PDB entry 1Z50 | X-ray diffraction, 2.80 A resolution | chain A

# Chain A
Molecule: Hemagglutinin-neuraminidase
From: Simian virus 5
Notes: EC 3.2.1.18; fragment: Extracellular domain
UniProtKB: P04850 (HEMA_SV5); numbering as in UniProt (aligned over 37-565)
Amino-acid sequence (532 residues; row label = number of the first residue in the row):
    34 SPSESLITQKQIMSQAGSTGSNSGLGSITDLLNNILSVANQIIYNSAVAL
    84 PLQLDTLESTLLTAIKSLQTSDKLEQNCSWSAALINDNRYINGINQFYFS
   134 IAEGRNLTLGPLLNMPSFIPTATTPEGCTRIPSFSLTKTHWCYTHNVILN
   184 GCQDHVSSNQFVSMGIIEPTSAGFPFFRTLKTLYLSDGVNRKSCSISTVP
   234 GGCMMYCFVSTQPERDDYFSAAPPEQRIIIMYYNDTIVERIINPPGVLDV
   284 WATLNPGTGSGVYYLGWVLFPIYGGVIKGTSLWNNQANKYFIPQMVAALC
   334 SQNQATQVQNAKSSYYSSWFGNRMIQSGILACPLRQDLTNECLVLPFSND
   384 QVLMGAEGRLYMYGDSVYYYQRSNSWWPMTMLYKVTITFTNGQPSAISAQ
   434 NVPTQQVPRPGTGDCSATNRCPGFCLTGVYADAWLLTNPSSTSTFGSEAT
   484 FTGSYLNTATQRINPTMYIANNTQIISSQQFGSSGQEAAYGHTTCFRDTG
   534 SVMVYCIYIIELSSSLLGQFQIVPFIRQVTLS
Disordered / not traced: 34-117
Cystine bridges: Cys161-Cys185, Cys175-Cys236, Cys227-Cys240, Cys365-Cys375, Cys448-Cys458, Cys528-Cys539
Covalently attached groups: N-acetylglucosamine (NAG) linked to Asn267, Asn504
Modified positions: Asn139 (glycosylation site)
Sequence notes: cloning artifact (34-36)
Metal / ion sites: Ca2+: Asp250, Ser253, Ala255, Ala285
Small-molecule neighbours: 2-deoxy-2,3-dehydro-N-acetyl-neuraminic acid (DAN): Arg163, Ile164, Ser226, Phe241, Glu247, Tyr251, Asn288, Tyr306, Phe353, Glu390, Arg405, Asn407, Gly461, Arg495, Tyr523
Swiss-Prot annotation at these positions:
  - region: Asn223 to Ser228 (Involved in neuraminidase activity)
  - glycosylation (N-linked (GlcNAc...) asparagine): Asn139, Asn267, Asn504
What the authors report for this chain:
  - catalytic residues: Glu390, Tyr523 (proposed by the authors, not directly observed)

# Overview
Chain A binds 2-deoxy-2,3-dehydro-N-acetyl-neuraminic acid. Covalently linked N-acetylglucosamine: at Asn267
and Asn504. Asp250, Ser253, Ala255 and Ala285 coordinate Ca2+. The paper reports catalytic residues Glu390 and
Tyr523.
Chain A is Hemagglutinin-neuraminidase (Simian virus 5); the structure, Parainfluenza Virus 5 (SV5)
Hemagglutinin-Neuraminidase (HN) with ligand DANA (soaked with sialic acid, pH 8.0), was determined by X-ray
diffraction, deposited together with 1Z4V, 1Z4W, 1Z4X, 1Z4Y and 1Z4Z.
